6GFO - chains B and D of the 6 polymer chains in the assembly; structure by X-ray diffraction, 2.10 A resolution.

Chain B (and D):
Molecule: Glyceraldehyde-3-phosphate dehydrogenase
From: Thermosynechococcus elongatus (strain BP-1)
Notes: EC 1.2.1.-; chain D of this document is another copy of the same molecule, construct and numbering; everything in this record applies to it too
UniProtKB: Q8DIW5 (Q8DIW5_THEEB); residues 1-337 here = UniProt positions 1-337
Sequence (339 residues; row label = number of the first residue in the row; numbers below 1 keep their minus sign (Gly-1 is residue -1)):
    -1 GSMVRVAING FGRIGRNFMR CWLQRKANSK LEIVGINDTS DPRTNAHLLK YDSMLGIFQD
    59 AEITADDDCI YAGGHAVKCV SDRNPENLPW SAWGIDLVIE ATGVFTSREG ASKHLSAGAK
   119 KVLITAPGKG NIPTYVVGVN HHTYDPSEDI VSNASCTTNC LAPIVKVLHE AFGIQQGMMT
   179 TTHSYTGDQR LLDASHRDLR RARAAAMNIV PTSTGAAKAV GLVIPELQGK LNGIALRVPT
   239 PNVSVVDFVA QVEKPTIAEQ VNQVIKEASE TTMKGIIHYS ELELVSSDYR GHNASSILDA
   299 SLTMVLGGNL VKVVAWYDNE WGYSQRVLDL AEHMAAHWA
Not modelled in the structure: -1
Differences from the reference sequence: expression tag (-1 to 0)
Small-molecule neighbours: NAD (nicotinamide-adenine-dinucleotide): Asn7, Gly8, Phe9, Gly10, Arg11, Ile12, Gly13, Asn35, Asp36, Thr37, Asp80, Arg81, Ala99, Thr100, Gly101, Val102, Phe103, Thr123, Ala124, Cys154, Thr184, Asn317, Glu318, Tyr321

How chain B and chain D interact:
Pairs across the interface (96):
  Gln174(B) - Leu304(D)
  Gln174(B) - Gly305(D)
  Gln174(B) - Leu308(D)
  Gly175(B) - Leu304(D)
  Met176(B) - Val247(D)  hydrophobic
  Met176(B) - Met302(D)
  Met176(B) - Val303(D)  hydrophobic
  Met176(B) - Leu304(D)
  Met176(B) - Leu308(D)
  Met176(B) - Lys310(D)
  Met177(B) - Lys310(D)  hydrogen bond (backbone-side chain)
  Thr178(B) - Asp245(D)  hydrogen bond
  Thr178(B) - Lys310(D)  hydrogen bond
  Thr180(B) - Thr180(D)  hydrogen bond
  Thr180(B) - Ile207(D)
  Thr180(B) - Leu234(D)
  Thr180(B) - Val236(D)
  Leu197(B) - Glu281(D)
  Arg198(B) - Glu281(D)
  Arg198(B) - Leu282(D)  hydrogen bond (side chain-backbone)
  Arg198(B) - Asp297(D)  salt bridge
  Arg201(B) - Val283(D)
  Arg201(B) - Asp286(D)  salt bridge
  Met205(B) - Ser285(D)
  Asn206(B) - Val283(D)
  Asn206(B) - Ser284(D)  hydrogen bond
  Asn206(B) - Ser285(D)  hydrogen bond
  Ile207(B) - Thr238(D)
  Ile207(B) - Val241(D)
  Ile207(B) - Val283(D)
  Ile207(B) - Ser284(D)  hydrogen bond (backbone-side chain)
  Ile207(B) - Trp314(D)
  Val208(B) - Val283(D)  hydrophobic
  Pro209(B) - Leu282(D)
  Pro209(B) - Leu300(D)  hydrophobic
  Pro209(B) - Trp314(D)  hydrophobic
  Gly227(B) - Leu304(D)
  Lys228(B) - Leu304(D)
  Leu229(B) - Leu304(D)  hydrophobic
  Asn230(B) - Met302(D)
  Asn230(B) - Leu304(D)
  Gly231(B) - Met302(D)
  Ile232(B) - Leu300(D)  hydrophobic
  Ile232(B) - Met302(D)  hydrophobic
  Ile232(B) - Val312(D)  hydrophobic
  Leu234(B) - Thr180(D)
  Val236(B) - Thr180(D)
  Val236(B) - Val236(D)  hydrophobic
  Pro237(B) - Pro237(D)
  Pro237(B) - Thr238(D)
  Thr238(B) - Met205(D)
  Thr238(B) - Ile207(D)
  Thr238(B) - Pro237(D)
  Val241(B) - Ile207(D)
  Asp245(B) - Thr178(D)  hydrogen bond
  Asp245(B) - Asp245(D)
  Val247(B) - Val247(D)  hydrophobic
  Gln249(B) - Gln249(D)
  Gln249(B) - Asn307(D)  hydrogen bond
  Gln249(B) - Leu308(D)
  Glu281(B) - Arg198(D)
  Leu282(B) - Arg198(D)  hydrogen bond (backbone-side chain)
  Val283(B) - Arg201(D)
  Val283(B) - Asn206(D)
  Val283(B) - Ile207(D)
  Val283(B) - Val208(D)  hydrophobic
  Ser284(B) - Asn206(D)
  Ser284(B) - Ile207(D)  hydrogen bond (side chain-backbone)
  Ser285(B) - Met205(D)  hydrogen bond (side chain-backbone)
  Ser285(B) - Asn206(D)  hydrogen bond
  Asp286(B) - Arg201(D)  salt bridge
  Asp297(B) - Arg198(D)  salt bridge
  Leu300(B) - Pro209(D)  hydrophobic
  Met302(B) - Met176(D)
  Met302(B) - Asn230(D)
  Met302(B) - Gly231(D)
  Met302(B) - Ile232(D)  hydrophobic
  Val303(B) - Met176(D)  hydrophobic
  Leu304(B) - Gln174(D)
  Leu304(B) - Gly175(D)
  Leu304(B) - Met176(D)  hydrophobic
  Leu304(B) - Gly227(D)
  Leu304(B) - Lys228(D)
  Leu304(B) - Leu229(D)  hydrophobic
  Leu304(B) - Asn230(D)
  Gly305(B) - Gln174(D)
  Asn307(B) - Gln249(D)
  Leu308(B) - Gln174(D)
  Leu308(B) - Met176(D)
  Lys310(B) - Met176(D)
  Lys310(B) - Met177(D)  hydrogen bond (side chain-backbone)
  Lys310(B) - Thr178(D)  hydrogen bond
  Lys310(B) - Ile232(D)
  Val312(B) - Ile232(D)  hydrophobic
  Trp314(B) - Ile207(D)
  Trp314(B) - Pro209(D)  hydrophobic
Interface residues without a listed pair, chain B (48 interface residues in all): Val243, Leu280, Ser299
Interface residues without a listed pair, chain D (48 interface residues in all): Leu197, Val243, Leu280, Ser299

Overview:
Chain B and chain D each contribute 48 residues to their interface, with 16 hydrogen bonds and 4 salt bridges.
Among the polar pairs are Arg198(B)-Asp297(D), Arg201(B)-Asp286(D) and Met177(B)-Lys310(D). Bound to chain B:
NAD.
Both chains are Glyceraldehyde-3-phosphate dehydrogenase (Thermosynechococcus elongatus (strain BP-1)). Entry
6GFO (cyanobacterial GAPDH with full-length CP12) was determined by X-ray diffraction together with 6GFQ,
6GG7, 6GHL, 6GHR and 6GVE from the same study.
